Entry 5S4Z (X-ray diffraction, 2.10 A resolution); this record covers chains B and C of the 6 polymer chains in the assembly.

Chain B:
Protein: Tubulin beta-2B chain
From: Bos taurus
UniProt: Q6B856 (TBB2B_BOVIN); the author numbering skips numbers that UniProt does not, so the offset changes along the chain: 1-42 = UniProt 1-42; 45-360 = UniProt 43-358; 369-455 = UniProt 359-445
Chain sequence (445 residues; row label = number of the first residue in the row; note: 10 numbers in that range are skipped by the numbering (no residue carries them; nothing is unmodelled there)):
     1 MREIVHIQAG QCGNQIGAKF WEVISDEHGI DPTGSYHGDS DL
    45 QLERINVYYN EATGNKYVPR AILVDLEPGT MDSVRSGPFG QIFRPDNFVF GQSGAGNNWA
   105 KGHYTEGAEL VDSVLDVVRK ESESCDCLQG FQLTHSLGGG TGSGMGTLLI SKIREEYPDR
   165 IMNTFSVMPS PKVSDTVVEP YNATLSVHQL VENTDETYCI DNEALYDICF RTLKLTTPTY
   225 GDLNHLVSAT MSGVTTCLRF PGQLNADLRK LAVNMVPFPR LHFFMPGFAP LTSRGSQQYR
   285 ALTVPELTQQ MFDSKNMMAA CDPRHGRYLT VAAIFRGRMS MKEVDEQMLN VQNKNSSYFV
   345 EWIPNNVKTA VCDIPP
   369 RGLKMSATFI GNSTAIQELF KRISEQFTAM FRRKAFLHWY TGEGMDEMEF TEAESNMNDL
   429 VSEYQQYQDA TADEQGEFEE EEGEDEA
Unresolved in the structure: 279-280, 438-455
Bound ions: Mg2+: Gln11 (together with GDP); Ca2+ near Glu113 (its only coordinating residue here)
Residues lining bound ligands:
  - GDP (guanosine-5'-diphosphate): Gly10, Gln11, Cys12, Gln15, Ile16, Asp69, Asn101, Ser140, Gly142, Gly143, Gly144, Thr145, Gly146, Val171, Pro173, Val177, Ser178, Asp179, Glu183, Asn206, Leu209, Tyr224, Leu227, Asn228
  - N-(2-fluorophenyl)-3-methoxybenzamide (WN1), molecule 1: Tyr52, Gln136, Asn167, Phe169, Glu200, Tyr202, Val238, Thr239, Cys241, Leu242, Leu252, Leu255, Ala316, Ile318, Ile378
  - N-(2-fluorophenyl)-3-methoxybenzamide (WN1), molecule 2: Pro173, Ser174, Pro175, Ser178, Thr180, Val181, Glu183, Pro184, Gln394, Ala397, Met398
Swiss-Prot annotation at these positions:
  - motif: Met1 to Ile4 (MREI motif)
  - binding site (GTP): Gln11, Glu71, Ser140, Gly144, Thr145, Gly146, Asn206, Asn228
  - binding site (Mg(2+)): Glu71
  - modified residue: Ser40 (Phosphoserine), Thr57 (Phosphothreonine), Lys60 (N6-acetyllysine), Ser174 (Phosphoserine), Thr287 (Phosphothreonine), Thr292 (Phosphothreonine), Arg320 (Omega-N-methylarginine), Glu448 (5-glutamyl polyglutamate)
  - cross-link (Glycyl lysine isopeptide (Lys-Gly)): Lys60 (interchain with G-Cter in ubiquitin), Lys326 (interchain with G-Cter in ubiquitin)

Chain C:
Protein: Tubulin alpha-1B chain
From: Bos taurus
UniProt: P81947 (TBA1B_BOVIN); residue numbers follow UniProt; this construct covers 1-451
Chain sequence (451 residues; numbered 1 to 451; the number before each row is that of its first residue):
     1 MRECISIHVG QAGVQIGNAC WELYCLEHGI QPDGQMPSDK TIGGGDDSFN TFFSETGAGK
    61 HVPRAVFVDL EPTVIDEVRT GTYRQLFHPE QLITGKEDAA NNYARGHYTI GKEIIDLVLD
   121 RIRKLADQCT GLQGFLVFHS FGGGTGSGFT SLLMERLSVD YGKKSKLEFS IYPAPQVSTA
   181 VVEPYNSILT THTTLEHSDC AFMVDNEAIY DICRRNLDIE RPTYTNLNRL ISQIVSSITA
   241 SLRFDGALNV DLTEFQTNLV PYPRIHFPLA TYAPVISAEK AYHEQLSVAE ITNACFEPAN
   301 QMVKCDPRHG KYMACCLLYR GDVVPKDVNA AIATIKTKRS IQFVDWCPTG FKVGINYQPP
   361 TVVPGGDLAK VQRAVCMLSN TTAIAEAWAR LDHKFDLMYA KRAFVHWYVG EGMEEGEFSE
   421 AREDMAALEK DYEEVGVDSV EGEGEEEGEE Y
Unresolved in the structure: 441-451
Bound ions: Ca2+: Asp39, Thr41, Gly44, Glu55
Residues lining bound ligands:
  - GTP (guanosine-5'-triphosphate): Gly10, Gln11, Ala12, Gln15, Ile16, Asp69, Asp98, Ala99, Ala100, Asn101, Ser140, Gly142, Gly143, Gly144, Thr145, Gly146, Ile171, Pro173, Val177, Ser178, Thr179, Glu183, Asn206, Tyr224, Leu227, Asn228, Ile231
  - N-(2-fluorophenyl)-3-methoxybenzamide (WN1): Asp345, Trp346, Cys347, Pro348

Interface between chain B and chain C:
Contacting residue pairs (41):
  Gln96(B) - Met1(C)
  Gln96(B) - Arg2(C)
  Ser97(B) - Arg2(C)
  Asn101(B) - Glu254(C)  hydrogen bond
  Asp179(B) - Glu254(C)
  Asp179(B) - Lys352(C)  hydrogen bond (backbone-side chain)
  Thr180(B) - Glu254(C)
  Thr180(B) - Asn258(C)
  Val181(B) - Asn258(C)  hydrogen bond (backbone-side chain)
  Val181(B) - Pro348(C)  hydrophobic
  Val182(B) - Thr257(C)
  Thr221(B) - Lys326(C)
  Thr221(B) - Asn329(C)
  Ala397(B) - Trp346(C)
  Met398(B) - Trp346(C)
  Arg400(B) - Asp345(C)  salt bridge
  Arg400(B) - Ser439(C)  hydrogen bond
  Arg401(B) - Tyr262(C)  hydrogen bond (backbone-side chain)
  Arg401(B) - Asp345(C)  salt bridge
  Arg401(B) - Trp346(C)
  Arg401(B) - Glu434(C)  hydrogen bond (side chain-backbone)
  Arg401(B) - Val435(C)
  Arg401(B) - Val437(C)  hydrogen bond (side chain-backbone)
  Arg401(B) - Asp438(C)
  Arg401(B) - Ser439(C)  hydrogen bond
  Lys402(B) - Tyr262(C)
  Ala403(B) - Pro261(C)
  Ala403(B) - Tyr262(C)
  Ala403(B) - Trp346(C)  hydrophobic
  Phe404(B) - Thr257(C)
  Phe404(B) - Asn258(C)
  Phe404(B) - Val260(C)
  Phe404(B) - Pro261(C)  hydrogen bond (backbone-backbone)
  Phe404(B) - Trp346(C)  hydrophobic
  His406(B) - Val260(C)  hydrogen bond (side chain-backbone)
  His406(B) - Pro261(C)
  His406(B) - Tyr262(C)
  His406(B) - Pro263(C)
  Trp407(B) - Gln256(C)
  Trp407(B) - Thr257(C)  hydrogen bond (side chain-backbone)
  Trp407(B) - Val260(C)
Also at the interface, not in a pair above, chain B (19 interface residues in all): Gly100, Leu405
Also at the interface, not in a pair above, chain C (22 interface residues in all): Pro325

In short:
19 residues of chain B face 22 of chain C across their interface; the contacts include 11 hydrogen bonds and 2
salt bridges. Polar contacts include Arg400(B)-Asp345(C), Arg401(B)-Asp345(C) and Asn101(B)-Glu254(C). One
N-(2-fluorophenyl)-3-methoxybenzamide molecule is bound between chain B and chain C.
Chain B is Tubulin beta-2B chain and chain C is Tubulin alpha-1B chain, both from Bos taurus; the structure,
Tubulin-Z28290384-complex, was determined by X-ray diffraction together with 5S4L, 5S4M, 5S4N, 5S4O, 5S4P,
5S4Q and 52 further entries from the same study.
